PDB entry 3COA | X-ray diffraction, 2.20 A resolution | chains B and C of the 3 polymer chains in the assembly

== Chain B ==
Molecule: 16-nt DNA strand
Sequence (16 nucleotides; numbered 13 to 28; the number before each row is that of its first residue):
    13 CAAGCAAAACAAACCA

== Chain C ==
Molecule: Forkhead box protein O1
From: Homo sapiens
UniProt: Q12778 (FOXO1_HUMAN); residues 151-266 here = UniProt positions 151-266
Chain sequence (117 residues; numbered 150 to 266; the number before each row is that of its first residue):
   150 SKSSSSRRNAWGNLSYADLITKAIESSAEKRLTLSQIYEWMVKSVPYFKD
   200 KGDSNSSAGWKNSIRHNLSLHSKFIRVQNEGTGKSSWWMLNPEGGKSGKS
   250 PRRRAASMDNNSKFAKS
Not modelled in the structure: 150-155, 242-266
Differences from the reference sequence: expression tag (150)
Swiss-Prot annotation at these positions:
  - DNA-binding region: Ala159 to Ser235 (Fork-head)
  - region (DNA-binding): Asn211 to Ser218, Ser234 to Trp237
  - motif: Arg251 to Arg253 (Nuclear localization signal)
  - site (DNA-binding): Asn158, Tyr165, Arg225
  - modified residue: Ser212 (Phosphoserine), Ser218 (Phosphoserine), Ser234 (Phosphoserine), Ser235 (Phosphoserine), Lys245 (N6-acetyllysine), Lys248 (N6-acetyllysine), Ser249 (Phosphoserine), Arg251 (Omega-N-methylarginine), Arg253 (Omega-N-methylarginine), Ser256 (Phosphoserine), Lys262 (N6-acetyllysine), Lys265 (N6-acetyllysine)
  - mutagenesis: Ser212 (S212A: Abolishes STK4/MST1-mediated phosphorylation), Lys245 (K245A: Disrupts DNA-binding; when associated with A-248), Lys248 (K248A: Disrupts DNA-binding; when associated with A-245), Ser249 (S249A: Impaired phosphorylation by CDK1; S249E: No effect on DNA-binding), Arg251 to Arg253 (No targeting to the nucleus and disruption of DNA-binding), Ser256 (S256A: Completely abolishes PKB/AKT1-mediated phosphorylation at all three sites, and inhibits binding of 14-3-3 proteins ...), Lys262 (K262R: Inhibits interaction with ATG7 and FOXO1-acetylation-induced autophagic cell death; when associated with R-265 and R-274), Lys265 (K265R: Inhibits interaction with ATG7 and FOXO1-acetylation-induced autophagic cell death; when associated with R-262 and R-274)
Bound ions: Ca2+: Leu217, His220, Phe223
From the paper describing this entry:
  - binding site for the 16-nt DNA strand (chain B): Asn211, Ser212, His215
  - binding site for the 16-nt DNA strand: His215, Ser218, Ser234, Ser235
  - mutagenesis - S249E: unchanged binding to the 16-nt DNA strand
  - conformationally variable residues (order/disorder transition, side-chain flip): Asn211, Glu242 to Ser266
  - post-translational modification sites: Ser212, Ser218, Ser234, Ser235, Lys245, Lys248, Ser256, Lys265
  - post-translational modification sites: Ser249 (citing earlier work)

== How chain B and chain C interact ==
Residue-residue contacts (13):
  DC17(B) with Asn158(C), sugar contact; Trp160(C), phosphate contact; Ser164(C), phosphate contact; Tyr165(C), hydrogen bond to the phosphate
  DA18(B) with Trp160(C), phosphate contact; Tyr165(C), hydrogen bond to the phosphate; Ser212(C), base contact; His215(C), hydrogen bond to the base
  DA19(B) with Asn211(C), hydrogen bond to the base; His215(C), base contact
  DA20(B) with Asn211(C), hydrogen bond to the base
  DC26(B) with Gly232(C), phosphate contact
  DC27(B) with Gly232(C), phosphate contact
Other interface residues (no listed pair), chain B (7 interface residues in all): DG16
Other interface residues (no listed pair), chain C (11 interface residues in all): Leu163, Gly208, Asn216

== Summary ==
7 residues of chain B and 11 residues of chain C are in contact; the contacts include 5 hydrogen bonds. Among
the polar pairs are DA18(B)-His215(C), DA19(B)-Asn211(C) and DA20(B)-Asn211(C). The paper reports a binding
site for the 16-nt DNA strand at His215(C), Ser218(C) and Ser234(C) among others; S249E of chain C leaves
binding to the 16-nt DNA strand unchanged.
Chain B is a 16-nt DNA strand and chain C is Forkhead box protein O1 (Homo sapiens); the structure, Crystal
Structure of FoxO1 DBD Bound to IRE DNA, was determined by X-ray diffraction, deposited together with 3CO6 and
3CO7.
